8XN4 - chains C and K of the 14 polymer chains in the assembly; structure by electron microscopy, 2.34 A resolution.

[Chain C]
Molecule: ATP-dependent Clp protease proteolytic subunit
From: Streptomyces hawaiiensis
Notes: EC 3.4.21.92
UniProt: A0A5B9BGY8 (A0A5B9BGY8_9ACTN); numbering as in UniProt (aligned over 31-219)
Chain sequence (210 residues; row label = number of the first residue in the row):
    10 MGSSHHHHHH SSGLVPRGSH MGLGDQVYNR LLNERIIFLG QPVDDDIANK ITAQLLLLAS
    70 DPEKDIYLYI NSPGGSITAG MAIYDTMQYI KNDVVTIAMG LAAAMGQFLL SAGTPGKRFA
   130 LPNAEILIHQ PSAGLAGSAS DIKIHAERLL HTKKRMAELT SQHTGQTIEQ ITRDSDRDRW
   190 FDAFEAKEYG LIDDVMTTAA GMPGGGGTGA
Disordered / not traced: 10-30, 213-219
Construct notes: initiating methionine (10); expression tag (11-30); engineered mutation A113 (Ser in A0A5B9BGY8)
Reported in the primary citation:
  - mutagenesis - S113A: decreased catalytic activity

[Chain K]
Molecule: ATP-dependent Clp protease proteolytic subunit
From: Streptomyces hawaiiensis
Notes: EC 3.4.21.92
UniProt: A0A5B9BIX9 (A0A5B9BIX9_9ACTN); residue numbers follow UniProt; this construct covers 52-235
Chain sequence (220 residues; row label = number of the first residue in the row):
    16 MGSSHHHHHH SSGLVPRGSH MASMTGGQQM GRGSEFDPYA KLFEERVIFL GVQIDDASAN
    76 DVMAQLLCLE SMDPDRDISV YINSPGGSFT ALTAIYDTMQ YVKPDVQTVC MGQAAAAAAV
   136 LLAAGTPGKR MALPNARVLI HQPYSETGRG QVSDLEIAAN EILRMRSQLE DMLAKHSTTP
   196 VEKIREDIER DKILTAEDAL SYGLIDQVIS TRKMDNSSLR
Disordered / not traced: 16-51, 228-235
Construct notes: initiating methionine (16); expression tag (17-51); engineered mutation A131 (Ser in A0A5B9BIX9)
Reported in the primary citation:
  - mutagenesis - S131A: decreased catalytic activity

[How chain C and chain K interact]
Residue-residue contacts - 33 pairs, chain C then chain K:
  H138(C) - Q166(K)
  Q139(C) - Q166(K)  hydrogen bond
  Q139(C) - V167(K)
  Q139(C) - S168(K)
  P140(C) - Q166(K)
  P140(C) - V167(K)  hydrogen bond (backbone-backbone)
  S141(C) - R164(K)
  S141(C) - G165(K)
  A142(C) - G163(K)
  A142(C) - R164(K)
  A142(C) - G165(K)  hydrogen bond (backbone-backbone)
  A142(C) - L170(K)
  L144(C) - E161(K)
  L144(C) - T162(K)  hydrogen bond (backbone-backbone)
  A145(C) - S160(K)
  A145(C) - E161(K)
  G146(C) - Y159(K)
  G146(C) - S160(K)  hydrogen bond (backbone-backbone)
  S147(C) - P158(K)
  S147(C) - Y159(K)
  A148(C) - P158(K)  hydrogen bond (backbone-backbone)
  A148(C) - I177(K)  hydrophobic
  A148(C) - R181(K)
  S149(C) - Q157(K)  hydrogen bond
  S149(C) - R181(K)  hydrogen bond
  S149(C) - E204(K)  hydrogen bond
  I151(C) - S160(K)
  K152(C) - L178(K)
  L158(C) - V167(K)  hydrophobic
  L158(C) - L170(K)  hydrophobic
  L159(C) - V167(K)  hydrophobic
  K162(C) - V167(K)
  D185(C) - Q166(K)
Other interface residues (no listed pair), chain C (19 interface residues in all): G143, A155
Other interface residues (no listed pair), chain K (19 interface residues in all): E171, A174

[In short]
The chain C/chain K interface involves 19 residues from each chain; the contacts include 9 hydrogen bonds.
Polar pairs include Q139(C)-Q166(K), S149(C)-Q157(K) and S149(C)-R181(K). The paper reports that S113A of
chain C reduces catalytic activity; S131A of chain K reduces catalytic activity.
Chain C is ATP-dependent Clp protease proteolytic subunit and chain K is ATP-dependent Clp protease
proteolytic subunit, both from Streptomyces hawaiiensis; the structure, Cryo-EM structure of the ClpP
degradation system in Streptomyces hawaiiensis, was determined by electron microscopy, deposited together with
8XON, 8XOO and 8XOP.
